Entry 4F92 (X-ray diffraction, 2.66 A resolution); this record covers chain B.

# Chain B
Molecule: U5 small nuclear ribonucleoprotein 200 kDa helicase
Organism: Homo sapiens
Notes: EC 3.6.4.13; fragment: Brr2 Helicase Region
UniProtKB: O75643 (U520_HUMAN); residues 402-2125 here = UniProt positions 402-2125
Chain sequence (1724 residues; numbered 402 to 2125; the number before each row is that of its first residue):
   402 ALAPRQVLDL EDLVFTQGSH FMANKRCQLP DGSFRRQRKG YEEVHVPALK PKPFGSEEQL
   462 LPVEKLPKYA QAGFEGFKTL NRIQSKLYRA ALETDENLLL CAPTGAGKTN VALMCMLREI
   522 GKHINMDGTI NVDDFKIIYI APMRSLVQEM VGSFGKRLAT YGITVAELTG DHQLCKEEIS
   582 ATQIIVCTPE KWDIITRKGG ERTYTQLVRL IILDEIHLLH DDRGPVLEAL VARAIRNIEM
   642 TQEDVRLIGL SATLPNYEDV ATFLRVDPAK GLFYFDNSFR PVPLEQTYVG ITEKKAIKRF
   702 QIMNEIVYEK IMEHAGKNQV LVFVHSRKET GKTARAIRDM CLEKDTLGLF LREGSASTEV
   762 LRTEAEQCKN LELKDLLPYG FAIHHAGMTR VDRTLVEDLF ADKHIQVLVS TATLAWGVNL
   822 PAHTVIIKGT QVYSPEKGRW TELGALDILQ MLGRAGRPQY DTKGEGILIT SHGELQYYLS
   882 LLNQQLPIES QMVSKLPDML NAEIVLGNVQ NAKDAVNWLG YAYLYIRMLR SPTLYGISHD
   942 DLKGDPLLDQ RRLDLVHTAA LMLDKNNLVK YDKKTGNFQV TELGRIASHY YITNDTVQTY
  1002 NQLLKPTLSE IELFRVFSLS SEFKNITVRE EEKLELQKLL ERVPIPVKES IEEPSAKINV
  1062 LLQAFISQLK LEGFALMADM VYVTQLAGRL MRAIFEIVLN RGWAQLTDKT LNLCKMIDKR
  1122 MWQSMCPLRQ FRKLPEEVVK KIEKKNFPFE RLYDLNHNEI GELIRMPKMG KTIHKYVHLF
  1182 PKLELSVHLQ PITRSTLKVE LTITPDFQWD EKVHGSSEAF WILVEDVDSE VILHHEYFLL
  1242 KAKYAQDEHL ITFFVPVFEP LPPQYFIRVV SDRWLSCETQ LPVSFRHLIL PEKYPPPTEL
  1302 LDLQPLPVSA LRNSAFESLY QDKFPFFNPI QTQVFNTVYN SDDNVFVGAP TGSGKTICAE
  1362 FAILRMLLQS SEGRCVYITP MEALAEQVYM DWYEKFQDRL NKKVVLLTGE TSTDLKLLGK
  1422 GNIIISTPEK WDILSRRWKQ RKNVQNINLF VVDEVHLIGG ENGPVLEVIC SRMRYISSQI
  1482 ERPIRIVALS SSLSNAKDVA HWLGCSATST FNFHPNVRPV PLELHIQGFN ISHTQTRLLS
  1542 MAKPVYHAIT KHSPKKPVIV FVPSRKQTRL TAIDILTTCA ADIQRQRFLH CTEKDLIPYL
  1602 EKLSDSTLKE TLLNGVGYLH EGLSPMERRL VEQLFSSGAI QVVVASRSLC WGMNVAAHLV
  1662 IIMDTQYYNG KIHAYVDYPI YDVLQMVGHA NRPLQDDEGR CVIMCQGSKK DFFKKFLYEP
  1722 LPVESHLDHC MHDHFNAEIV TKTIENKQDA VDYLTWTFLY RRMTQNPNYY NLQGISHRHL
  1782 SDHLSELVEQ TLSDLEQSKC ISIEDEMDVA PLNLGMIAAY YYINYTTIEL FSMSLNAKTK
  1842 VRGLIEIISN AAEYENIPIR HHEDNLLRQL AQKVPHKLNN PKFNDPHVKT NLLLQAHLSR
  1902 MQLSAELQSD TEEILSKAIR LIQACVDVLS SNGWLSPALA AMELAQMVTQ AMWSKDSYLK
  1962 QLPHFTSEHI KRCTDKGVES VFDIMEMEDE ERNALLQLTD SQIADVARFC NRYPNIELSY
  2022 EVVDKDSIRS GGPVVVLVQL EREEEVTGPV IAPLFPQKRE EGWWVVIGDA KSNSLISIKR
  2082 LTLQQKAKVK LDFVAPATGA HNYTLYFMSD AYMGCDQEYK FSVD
Unresolved in the structure: 402
Construct notes: engineered mutation Leu-1087 (Ser in O75643)
Curated features (UniProtKB/Swiss-Prot):
  - motif: Asp-615 to His-618 (DEIH box), Asp-1454 to His-1457 (DEVH box)
  - binding site (ATP): Ala-503 to Thr-510, Ala-1350 to Thr-1357
  - modified residue: Tyr-709 (Phosphotyrosine), Lys-971 (N6-acetyllysine), Thr-1428 (Phosphothreonine), Thr-1765 (Phosphothreonine), Ser-2002 (Phosphoserine)
  - natural variant: Cys-502 (C502R: In RP33), Ala-542 (A542V: In RP33), Arg-681 (R681C: In RP33; R681H: In RP33), Pro-682 (P682S: In RP33), Val-683 (V683L: In RP33; uncertain significance), Tyr-689 (Y689C: In RP33), Ile-698 (I698V: In RP33), Gln-885 (Q885E: In RP33), Leu-1087 (S1087L: In RP33; this construct carries the variant), Arg-1090 (R1090L: In RP33), Phe-1736 (F1736L: In a colorectal cancer sample), Arg-1779 (R1779H: In RP33)
  - mutagenesis: Arg-603 (R603A: Strongly decreases ATP-dependent RNA helicase activity), Arg-637 (R637A: Strongly decreases ATP-dependent RNA helicase activity), Lys-1544 (K1544A: Decreases ATP-dependent RNA helicase activity), His-1548 (H1548A: Strongly decreases ATP-dependent RNA helicase activity), Thr-1578 (T1578A: Decreases ATP-dependent RNA helicase activity)
Ligand contacts: sulfanilamide (SAN): Glu-1097, Trp-1222, His-1236, Glu-1237, Tyr-1238, Phe-1530, Asn-1531, Ile-1532, Gln-1707, Gly-1708, Ser-1709
What the authors report for this chain:
  - disease-associated variants - R681C, R681H, V683L, Y689C, R1090L (citing earlier work)

# Summary
Chain B binds sulfanilamide. From UniProt: 16 ATP-binding residues and 5 mutagenesis sites.
Chain B is U5 small nuclear ribonucleoprotein 200 kDa helicase (Homo sapiens); the structure, Brr2 Helicase
Region S1087L, was determined by X-ray diffraction (same publication as 4F91 and 4F93).
